PDB entry 6EPZ | X-ray diffraction, 1.80 A resolution | chain A

Chain A:
Protein: Periplasmic alpha-galactoside-binding protein
From: Rhizobium radiobacter
UniProt: A0A083ZM57 (A0A083ZM57_RHIRD); residues 1-677 here correspond to UniProt positions 19-695 (UniProt number = residue number + 18)
Sequence (683 residues; numbered 1 to 683; the number before each row is that of its first residue):
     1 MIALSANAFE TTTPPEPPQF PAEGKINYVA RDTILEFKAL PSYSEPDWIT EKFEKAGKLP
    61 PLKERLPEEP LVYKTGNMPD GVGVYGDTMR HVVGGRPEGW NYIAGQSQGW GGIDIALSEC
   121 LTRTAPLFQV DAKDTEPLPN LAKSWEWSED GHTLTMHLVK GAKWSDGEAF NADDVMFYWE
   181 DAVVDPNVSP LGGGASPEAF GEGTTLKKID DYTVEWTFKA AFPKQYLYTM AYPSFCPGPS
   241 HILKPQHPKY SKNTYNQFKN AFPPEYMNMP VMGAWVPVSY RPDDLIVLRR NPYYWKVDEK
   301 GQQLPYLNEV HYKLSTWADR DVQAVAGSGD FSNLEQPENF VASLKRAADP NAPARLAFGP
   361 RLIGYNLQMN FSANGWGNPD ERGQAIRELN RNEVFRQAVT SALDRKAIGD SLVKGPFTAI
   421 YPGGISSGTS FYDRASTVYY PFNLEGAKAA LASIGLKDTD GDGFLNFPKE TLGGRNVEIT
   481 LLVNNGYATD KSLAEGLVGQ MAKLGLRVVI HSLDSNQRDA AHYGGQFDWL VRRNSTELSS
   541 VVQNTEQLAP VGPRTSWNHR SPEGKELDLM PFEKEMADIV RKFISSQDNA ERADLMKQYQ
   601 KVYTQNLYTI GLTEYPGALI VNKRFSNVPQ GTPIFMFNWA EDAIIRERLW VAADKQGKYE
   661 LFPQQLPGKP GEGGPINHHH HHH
Not modelled in the structure: 1-7, 680-683
Differences from the reference sequence: expression tag (678-683)
Disulfides: Cys120-Cys236
Bound ions: Na+ site 1 near Asp173 (its only coordinating residue here); Na+ site 2: Gln225, Thr229; Na+ site 3 near Tyr280 (its only coordinating residue here)
What the authors report for this chain:
  - binding site for alpha-D-galactopyranose: Gly111, Gly112, Asp114, Trp317, Arg320, Asn333, Glu335, Tyr487, Arg533, Trp639, Glu641
  - binding site for alpha-D-glucopyranose: Trp110, Trp639
  - conformationally variable residues: Trp110, Tyr487
  - specificity-determining residues: Trp639 (proposed by the authors, not directly observed)

Overview:
Gln225 and Thr229 form the Na+ site 2. From the paper: a binding site for alpha-D-galactopyranose at Gly111,
Gly112 and Asp114 among others; a binding site for alpha-D-glucopyranose at Trp110 and Trp639.
Chain A is Periplasmic alpha-galactoside-binding protein (Rhizobium radiobacter); the structure, Structure of
the periplasmic binding protein MelB (Atu4661) in complex with melibiose from Agrobacterium fabrum C58, was
determined by X-ray diffraction together with 6EQ8, 6EPY, 6EQ0 and 6EQ1 from the same study.
